Entry 4KOE (X-ray diffraction, 3.02 A resolution); this record covers chains A and F of the 8 polymer chains in the assembly.

Chain A:
Protein: DNA topoisomerase 4 subunit A
Source organism: Streptococcus pneumoniae
Notes: EC 5.99.1.3; fragment: ParC55
UniProtKB: P72525 (PARC_STRPN); numbering as in UniProt (aligned over 1-488)
Sequence (496 residues; each row starts with the number of its first residue):
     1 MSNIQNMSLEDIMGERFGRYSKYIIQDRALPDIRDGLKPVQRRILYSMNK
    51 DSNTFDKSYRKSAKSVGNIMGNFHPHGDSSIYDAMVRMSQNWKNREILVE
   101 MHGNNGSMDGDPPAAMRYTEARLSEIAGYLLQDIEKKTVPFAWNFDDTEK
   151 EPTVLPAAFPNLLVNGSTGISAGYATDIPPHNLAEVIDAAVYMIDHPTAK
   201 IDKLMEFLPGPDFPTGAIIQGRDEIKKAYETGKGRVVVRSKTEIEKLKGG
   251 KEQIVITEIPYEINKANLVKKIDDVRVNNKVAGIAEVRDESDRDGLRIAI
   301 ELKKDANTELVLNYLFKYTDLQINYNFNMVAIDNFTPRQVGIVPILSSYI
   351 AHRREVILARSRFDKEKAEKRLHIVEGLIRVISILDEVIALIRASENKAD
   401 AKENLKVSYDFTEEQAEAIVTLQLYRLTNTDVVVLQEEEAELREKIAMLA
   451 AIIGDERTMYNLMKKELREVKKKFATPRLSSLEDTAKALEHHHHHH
Disordered / not traced: 1-2, 485-496
Construct notes: engineered mutation Thr257 (Ile in P72525); expression tag (489-496)
Ion coordination: Mg2+: Phe316, Thr319, Gln322

Chain F:
Molecule: E-site DNA2
Sequence (11 nucleotides; each row starts with the number of its first residue):
     1 AGTCATTCATG

Interface between chain A and chain F:
Pairs across the interface (16; chain A residue first):
  Phe17(A) - DC8(F)  phosphate contact
  Arg117(A) - DA1(F)  base contact
  Tyr118(A) - DA1(F)  covalent bond
  Ile170(A) - DC8(F)  base contact
  Ile170(A) - DA9(F)  base contact
  Ser171(A) - DC8(F)  phosphate contact
  Ser171(A) - DA9(F)  sugar contact
  Ala172(A) - DC8(F)  phosphate contact
  Ala172(A) - DA9(F)  phosphate contact
  Gly173(A) - DC8(F)  phosphate contact
  Gly173(A) - DA9(F)  hydrogen bond to the phosphate
  Tyr174(A) - DA9(F)  sugar contact
  Ala175(A) - DA9(F)  sugar contact
  Lys233(A) - DG11(F)  salt bridge to the phosphate
  Arg235(A) - DG11(F)  hydrogen bond to the phosphate
  Asn326(A) - DG11(F)  sugar contact
Also at the interface, not in a pair above, chain A (18 interface residues in all): Tyr20, Pro112, Pro113, Ala114, Ala115, Asn328
Also at the interface, not in a pair above, chain F (8 interface residues in all): DG2, DT3, DT7, DT10

In short:
18 residues of chain A and 8 residues of chain F are in contact, with 1 covalent bond, 2 hydrogen bonds and 1
salt bridge. Among the polar pairs are Gly173(A)-DA9(F), Arg235(A)-DG11(F) and Lys233(A)-DG11(F). The Mg2+
site is built by Phe316(A), Thr319(A) and Gln322(A).
Chain A is DNA topoisomerase 4 subunit A (Streptococcus pneumoniae) and chain F is E-site DNA2; the structure,
Quinolone(Trovafloxacin)-DNA cleavage complex of type IV topoisomerase from S. pneumoniae, was determined by
X-ray diffraction.
